PDB entry 5EOA | X-ray diffraction, 2.50 A resolution | chains B and C of the 4 polymer chains in the assembly

[Chain B]
Protein: Optineurin
Source organism: Homo sapiens
UniProtKB: Q96CV9 (OPTN_HUMAN); residues 26-103 here = UniProt positions 26-103
Sequence (82 residues; each row starts with the number of its first residue):
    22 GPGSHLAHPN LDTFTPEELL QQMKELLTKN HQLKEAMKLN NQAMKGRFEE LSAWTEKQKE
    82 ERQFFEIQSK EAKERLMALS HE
Disordered / not traced: 22-29, 103
Sequence notes: expression tag (22-25); engineered mutation K50 (Glu in Q96CV9)
Swiss-Prot annotation at these positions:
  - natural variant: H26 (H26D: In GLC1E), K50 (E50K: In GLC1E; this construct carries the variant), M98 (M98K: May modify intraocular pressure and increase risk of GLC1E and NPG), E103 (E103D: In GLC1E)

[Chain C]
Protein: Serine/threonine-protein kinase TBK1
Source organism: Homo sapiens
Notes: EC 2.7.11.1
UniProtKB: Q9UHD2 (TBK1_HUMAN); residues 677-729 here = UniProt positions 677-729
Sequence (57 residues; each row starts with the number of its first residue):
   673 GPGSYPSSNT LVEMTLGMKK LKEEMEGVVK ELAENNHILE RFGSLTMDGG LRNVDCL
Disordered / not traced: 673-677, 721-729
Sequence notes: expression tag (673-676)
Swiss-Prot annotation at these positions:
  - modified residue: S716 (Phosphoserine)
  - natural variant: E696 (E696K: In FTDALS4)
  - mutagenesis: M690 (M690A: Decreases interaction with TANK), L693 (L693A: Almost abolishes interaction with TANK), K694 (K694E: Strongly decreases interaction with TANK and TBKBP1. No effect on phosphorylation), L704 (L704A: Strongly decreases interaction with AZI2, TANK and TBKBP1. No effect on phosphorylation), N708 (N708A: Decreases interaction with TANK), L711 (L711A: Almost abolishes interaction with TANK)
Reported in the primary citation:
  - disease-associated variants - E696K: abolished binding to Optineurin (chain B)
  - disease-associated variants - E696K: decreased co-localization with Optineurin (chain B)

[Chain B / chain C interface]
Contacting residue pairs (39; chain B residue first):
  L40(B) with M686(C), hydrophobic
  L41(B) with T682(C); E685(C); M686(C), hydrophobic
  M44(B) with M686(C), hydrophobic; G689(C); M690(C), hydrophobic; L693(C), hydrophobic
  K45(B) with E685(C), salt bridge
  L47(B) with L693(C)
  L48(B) with G689(C); K692(C); L693(C), hydrophobic
  N51(B) with L693(C); E696(C); M697(C)
  H52(B) with E696(C), salt bridge
  L54(B) with V700(C), hydrophobic
  K55(B) with E696(C), salt bridge
  M58(B) with V700(C), hydrophobic; E703(C); L704(C)
  K59(B) with E703(C)
  N61(B) with N707(C), hydrogen bond
  N62(B) with E703(C), hydrogen bond; E706(C); N707(C), hydrogen bond
  M65(B) with N707(C); I710(C), hydrophobic; L711(C)
  K66(B) with E706(C), salt bridge
  F69(B) with R713(C); F714(C), hydrophobic
  L72(B) with F714(C), hydrophobic; L717(C), hydrophobic
  S73(B) with L717(C)
  K80(B) with L717(C), hydrogen bond (side chain-backbone); T718(C); M719(C)
Other interface residues (no listed pair), chain B (22 interface residues in all): P37, T76
Other interface residues (no listed pair), chain C (22 interface residues in all): D720
Interface features reported in the paper:
  - hot spots on chain B (mutagenesis) - M44Q, L47Q, L54Q (Kd 20.0 uM): decreased binding to Serine/threonine-protein kinase TBK1 (chain C)
  - hot spots on chain B (mutagenesis) - L47Q/L54Q: abolished binding to Serine/threonine-protein kinase TBK1 (chain C)
  - hot spots on chain C (mutagenesis) - L693Q, V700Q: abolished binding to Optineurin (chain B)

[Summary]
The chain B/chain C interface involves 22 residues from each chain; the contacts include 4 hydrogen bonds and
4 salt bridges. Among the polar pairs are K45(B)-E685(C), H52(B)-E696(C) and K55(B)-E696(C). From the paper:
E696K, L693Q and V700Q of chain C abolish binding to Optineurin (chain B); M44Q, L47Q and L54Q of chain B
reduce binding to Serine/threonine-protein kinase TBK1 (chain C).
Chain B is Optineurin and chain C is Serine/threonine-protein kinase TBK1, both from Homo sapiens; the
structure, Crystal structure of OPTN E50K mutant and TBK1 complex, was determined by X-ray diffraction
together with 5EOF and 5EP6 from the same study.
